Entry 6VMW (X-ray diffraction, 1.99 A resolution); this record covers chains B and C of the 4 polymer chains in the assembly.

Chain B (and C):
Name: Glycine oxidase
From: Pseudoalteromonas luteoviolacea DSM 6061
Notes: chain C of this document is another copy of the same molecule, construct and numbering; everything in this record applies to it too
UniProt: A0A161XU12 (A0A161XU12_9GAMM); residues 1-816 here = UniProt positions 1-816
Chain sequence (816 residues; numbered 1 to 816; the number before each row is that of its first residue):
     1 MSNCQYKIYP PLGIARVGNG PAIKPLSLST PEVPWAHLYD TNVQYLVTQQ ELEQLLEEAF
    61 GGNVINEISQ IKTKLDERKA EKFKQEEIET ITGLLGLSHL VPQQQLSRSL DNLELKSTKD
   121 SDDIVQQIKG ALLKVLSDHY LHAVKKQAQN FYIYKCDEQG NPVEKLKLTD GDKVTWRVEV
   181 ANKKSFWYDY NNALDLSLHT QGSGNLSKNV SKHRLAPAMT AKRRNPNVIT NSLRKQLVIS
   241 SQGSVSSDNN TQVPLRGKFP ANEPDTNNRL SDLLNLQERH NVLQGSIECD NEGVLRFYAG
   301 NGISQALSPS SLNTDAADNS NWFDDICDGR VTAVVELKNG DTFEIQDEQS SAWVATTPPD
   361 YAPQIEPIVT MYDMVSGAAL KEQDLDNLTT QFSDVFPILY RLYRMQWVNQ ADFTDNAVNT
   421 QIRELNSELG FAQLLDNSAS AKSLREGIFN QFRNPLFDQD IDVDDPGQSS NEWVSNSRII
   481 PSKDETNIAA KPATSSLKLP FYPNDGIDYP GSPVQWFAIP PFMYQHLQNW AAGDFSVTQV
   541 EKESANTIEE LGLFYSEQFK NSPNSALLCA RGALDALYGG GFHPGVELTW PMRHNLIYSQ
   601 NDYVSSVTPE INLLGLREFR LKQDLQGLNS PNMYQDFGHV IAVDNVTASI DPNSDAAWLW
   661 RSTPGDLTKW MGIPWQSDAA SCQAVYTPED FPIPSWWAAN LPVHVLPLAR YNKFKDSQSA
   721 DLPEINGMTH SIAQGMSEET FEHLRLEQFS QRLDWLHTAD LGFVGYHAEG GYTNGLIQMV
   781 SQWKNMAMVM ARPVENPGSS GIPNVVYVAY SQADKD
Not modelled in the structure: 1-3, 79-81, 115-122, 159, 262-278 (chain C: 1-3, 71-82, 112-122, 158-161, 262-278)
Glycans and other covalent adducts: covalent link C682-W697
Modified residues: W697 (6-[(carboxymethyl)amino]-7-hydroxy-L-tryptophan; TNQ)
Construct notes: engineered mutation A316 (Phe in A0A161XU12)
Ion coordination: Mg2+: D360, A362, I365, A699, N700; Na+: S438, S440
Reported in the primary citation:
  - mutagenesis - F316A (3.1 +/- 0.2 s-1), H767A: decreased catalytic activity
  - mutagenesis - F316A (Kd 783 mum), Y766F (Kd 527 mum): decreased binding to glycine
  - catalytic residues: D678 (citing earlier work)
  - catalytic residues: H583
  - mutagenesis - Y766F (8.5 +/- 0.2 s-1): increased catalytic activity

How chain B and chain C interact:
Residue-residue contacts (99; chain B residue first):
  R214(B) - F637(C)  hydrogen bond (side chain-backbone)
  R214(B) - H639(C)
  L215(B) - H639(C)
  P217(B) - H639(C)
  P217(B) - V640(C)  hydrophobic
  A218(B) - T220(C)
  M219(B) - T220(C)
  M219(B) - K222(C)
  T220(B) - A218(C)
  T220(B) - M219(C)
  T220(B) - T220(C)  hydrogen bond (side chain-backbone)
  R223(B) - E472(C)  salt bridge
  N225(B) - T486(C)  hydrogen bond
  P226(B) - S482(C)
  P226(B) - P510(C)
  N227(B) - P481(C)
  N227(B) - S482(C)  hydrogen bond (side chain-backbone)
  N227(B) - D484(C)  hydrogen bond (side chain-backbone)
  N227(B) - E485(C)
  N227(B) - P510(C)
  V228(B) - T486(C)
  I229(B) - V474(C)  hydrophobic
  I229(B) - P510(C)
  T230(B) - D464(C)
  T230(B) - V474(C)
  T230(B) - K491(C)
  N231(B) - D464(C)  hydrogen bond (backbone-side chain)
  N231(B) - D465(C)
  L233(B) - K491(C)
  Q236(B) - I488(C)
  L237(B) - I488(C)  hydrophobic
  P260(B) - I488(C)  hydrophobic
  L307(B) - N487(C)
  S308(B) - N487(C)
  S320(B) - D484(C)
  S320(B) - E485(C)
  N321(B) - E485(C)
  N321(B) - T486(C)
  N321(B) - N487(C)  hydrogen bond
  D464(B) - T230(C)
  D464(B) - N231(C)  hydrogen bond (side chain-backbone)
  D465(B) - N231(C)
  Q468(B) - Q635(C)  hydrogen bond
  S469(B) - Q635(C)  hydrogen bond
  S469(B) - D636(C)  hydrogen bond (side chain-backbone)
  S469(B) - F637(C)
  S469(B) - G638(C)
  S469(B) - D655(C)
  S469(B) - W658(C)  hydrogen bond
  S470(B) - Q635(C)  hydrogen bond
  S470(B) - D636(C)  hydrogen bond (backbone-backbone)
  E472(B) - R223(C)  salt bridge
  E472(B) - G638(C)
  E472(B) - H639(C)  salt bridge
  V474(B) - I229(C)  hydrophobic
  V474(B) - T230(C)
  I479(B) - I229(C)  hydrophobic
  P481(B) - N227(C)
  S482(B) - P226(C)
  S482(B) - N227(C)  hydrogen bond (backbone-side chain)
  D484(B) - N227(C)  hydrogen bond (backbone-side chain)
  D484(B) - S320(C)
  E485(B) - S320(C)
  E485(B) - N321(C)
  T486(B) - N225(C)  hydrogen bond
  T486(B) - N321(C)
  N487(B) - L307(C)
  N487(B) - S308(C)
  N487(B) - N321(C)  hydrogen bond
  I488(B) - Q236(C)
  I488(B) - L237(C)  hydrophobic
  I488(B) - P260(C)  hydrophobic
  K491(B) - L233(C)
  Y509(B) - H639(C)
  Y509(B) - V640(C)
  P510(B) - P226(C)
  P510(B) - N227(C)
  P510(B) - I229(C)
  P510(B) - H639(C)
  S512(B) - H639(C)
  Q635(B) - Q468(C)  hydrogen bond
  Q635(B) - S469(C)
  Q635(B) - S470(C)  hydrogen bond
  D636(B) - S469(C)  hydrogen bond (backbone-side chain)
  D636(B) - S470(C)  hydrogen bond (backbone-backbone)
  F637(B) - R214(C)  hydrogen bond (backbone-side chain)
  F637(B) - S469(C)
  G638(B) - S469(C)
  G638(B) - E472(C)
  H639(B) - R214(C)
  H639(B) - L215(C)
  H639(B) - P217(C)
  H639(B) - E472(C)  salt bridge
  H639(B) - Y509(C)
  H639(B) - S512(C)
  V640(B) - P217(C)  hydrophobic
  V640(B) - Y509(C)
  D655(B) - S469(C)  hydrogen bond (backbone-side chain)
  W658(B) - S469(C)  hydrogen bond
Interface residues without a listed pair, chain B (54 interface residues in all): K222, G467, S475, D508, G511
Interface residues without a listed pair, chain C (53 interface residues in all): V228, G467, S475, I479, G511

Overview:
54 residues of chain B face 53 of chain C across their interface, with 25 hydrogen bonds and 4 salt bridges.
Polar pairs include R223(B)-E472(C), E472(B)-H639(C) and R214(B)-F637(C). The Mg2+ site is built by D360(B),
A362(B), I365(B), A699(B) and N700(B). The paper reports catalytic residues D678(B) and H583(B); F316A and
H767A of chain B reduce catalytic activity.
Chain B and chain C are both Glycine oxidase (Pseudoalteromonas luteoviolacea DSM 6061); the structure,
Crystal structure of the F316A mutant of GoxA soaked with glycine, was determined by X-ray diffraction (same
publication as 6VL7 and 6VMF).
